2N01 - chains A and B; structure by solution NMR.

[Chain A]
Protein: VirB7 protein
Notes: fragment: N-terminal domain
UniProt: Q8PJB3 (Q8PJB3_XANAC); residue numbers follow UniProt; this construct covers 24-46
Sequence (25 residues; row label = number of the first residue in the row):
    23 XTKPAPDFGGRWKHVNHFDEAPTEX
Disordered / not traced: 23, 47
Construct notes: acetylation (23); amidation (47)
Modified / non-standard residues: ACE (acetyl group) at position 23; NH2 (amino group) at position 47
What the authors report for this chain:
  - mutagenesis - N38A (Kd 6.1 mM): decreased binding to VirB9 protein (chain B)
  - mutagenesis - W34A: abolished binding to VirB9 protein (chain B)

[Chain B]
Protein: VirB9 protein
From: Xanthomonas axonopodis pv. citri
Notes: fragment: C-terminal domain
UniProt: Q8PJB5 (Q8PJB5_XANAC); residue numbers follow UniProt; this construct covers 154-255
Sequence (106 residues; row label = number of the first residue in the row):
   150 GSHMNAKILKDRRYYYDYDYATRTKKSWLIPSRVYDDGKFTYINMDLTRF
   200 PTGNFPAVFAREKEHAEDFLVNTTVEGNTLIVHGTYPFLVVRHGDNVVGL
   250 RRNKQK
Construct notes: expression tag (150-153)

[How chain A and chain B interact]
Residue-residue contacts (37; chain A residue first):
  Lys-25(A) / Arg-210(B)
  Lys-25(A) / Asp-217(B)
  Ala-27(A) / Arg-172(B)
  Pro-28(A) / Arg-172(B)
  Asp-29(A) / Arg-172(B)
  Asp-29(A) / Arg-210(B)
  Asp-29(A) / Val-246(B)
  Phe-30(A) / Ala-170(B)
  Phe-30(A) / Arg-210(B)
  Phe-30(A) / Glu-213(B)
  Phe-30(A) / Val-239(B)
  Phe-30(A) / Gly-248(B)
  Gly-31(A) / Ala-170(B)
  Gly-31(A) / Thr-171(B)
  Arg-33(A) / Tyr-169(B)
  Arg-33(A) / Ala-170(B)
  Trp-34(A) / Asp-168(B)
  Trp-34(A) / Tyr-169(B)
  Trp-34(A) / Ala-170(B)
  Trp-34(A) / Gly-248(B)
  Trp-34(A) / Arg-250(B)
  Lys-35(A) / Asp-168(B)
  Lys-35(A) / Tyr-169(B)
  His-36(A) / Asp-168(B)
  Val-37(A) / Tyr-167(B)
  Val-37(A) / Asp-168(B)
  Val-37(A) / Tyr-169(B)
  Val-37(A) / Pro-180(B)
  Val-37(A) / Ser-181(B)
  Asn-38(A) / Tyr-165(B)
  Asn-38(A) / Tyr-167(B)
  His-39(A) / Tyr-165(B)
  His-39(A) / Tyr-167(B)
  His-39(A) / Arg-182(B)
  His-39(A) / Tyr-184(B)
  Asp-41(A) / Arg-182(B)
  Thr-45(A) / Tyr-165(B)
Interface residues without a listed pair, chain A (16 interface residues in all): Pro-44
Interface residues without a listed pair, chain B (21 interface residues in all): Val-183, Val-247, Leu-249
The authors on this interface:
  - residue pairs: Phe-30(A)/Glu-213(B), Trp-34(A)/Arg-250(B) (cation-pi contact), Val-37(A)/Tyr-167(B) (hydrophobic contact), Tyr-169(B)/Val-37(A) (hydrophobic contact), Pro-180(B)/Val-37(A) (hydrophobic contact), Arg-210(B)/Phe-30(A), Gly-248(B)/Phe-30(A), Leu-249(B)/Val-37(A)
  - interface residues, chain A: Phe-30(A), Trp-34(A), Lys-35(A), Val-37(A)
  - hot spots on chain A (mutagenesis) - D29A, F30A (Kd 6.6 mM), V37A, V37F (Kd 2.5 mM), V37G: decreased binding to VirB9 protein (chain B)
  - interface residues, chain B: Asp-168(B), Ala-170(B)

[In short]
16 residues of chain A and 21 residues of chain B are in contact. The paper describes contacts between
Phe-30(A) and Glu-213(B), Arg-210(B) and Phe-30(A) and Gly-248(B) and Phe-30(A) among others; a cation-pi
contact between Trp-34(A) and Arg-250(B); hydrophobic contacts between Val-37(A) and Tyr-167(B), Tyr-169(B)
and Val-37(A) and Pro-180(B) and Val-37(A). The paper reports that N38A, D29A and F30A of chain A, among
others, reduce binding to VirB9 protein (chain B); interface residues Phe-30(A), Trp-34(A) and Asp-168(B)
among others; 7 substitutions were tested in all.
Here chain A is VirB7 protein and chain B is VirB9 protein (Xanthomonas axonopodis pv. citri). Entry 2N01 (NMR
structure of VirB9 C-terminal domain in complex with VirB7 N-terminal domain from Xanthomonas citri's T4SS)
was determined by solution NMR.
